7Q4B - chains C and G of the 10 polymer chains in the assembly; structure by electron microscopy, 2.50 A resolution.

[Chain C (and G)]
Protein: Amyloid-beta precursor protein
Source organism: Homo sapiens
Notes: chain G of this document is another copy of the same molecule, construct and numbering; everything in this record applies to it too
UniProt: P05067 (A4_HUMAN); residues 1-42 here correspond to UniProt positions 672-713 (UniProt number = residue number + 671)
Chain sequence (42 residues; numbered 1 to 42; the number before each row is that of its first residue):
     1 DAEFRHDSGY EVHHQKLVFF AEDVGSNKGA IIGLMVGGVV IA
Unresolved in the structure: 1-8

[How chain C and chain G interact]
Pairs across the interface (72):
  G9(C) - G9(G)
  G9(C) - Y10(G)  hydrogen bond (backbone-backbone)
  Y10(C) - Y10(G)  hydrophobic
  E11(C) - Y10(G)  hydrogen bond (backbone-backbone)
  E11(C) - E11(G)
  E11(C) - V12(G)  hydrogen bond (backbone-backbone)
  V12(C) - V12(G)
  H13(C) - E11(G)  salt bridge
  H13(C) - V12(G)  hydrogen bond (backbone-backbone)
  H13(C) - H13(G)
  H13(C) - H14(G)  hydrogen bond (backbone-backbone)
  H14(C) - H14(G)  hydrogen bond (backbone-backbone)
  H14(C) - Q15(G)
  Q15(C) - V12(G)  hydrogen bond (side chain-backbone)
  Q15(C) - H13(G)
  Q15(C) - Q15(G)  hydrogen bond
  K16(C) - Q15(G)  hydrogen bond (backbone-backbone)
  K16(C) - K16(G)
  K16(C) - L17(G)  hydrogen bond (backbone-backbone)
  L17(C) - L17(G)
  V18(C) - L17(G)  hydrogen bond (backbone-backbone)
  V18(C) - V18(G)
  V18(C) - F19(G)  hydrogen bond (backbone-backbone)
  F19(C) - F19(G)
  F19(C) - F20(G)  hydrogen bond (backbone-backbone)
  F20(C) - F20(G)  hydrophobic
  F20(C) - I31(G)  hydrophobic
  A21(C) - F20(G)  hydrogen bond (backbone-backbone)
  A21(C) - A21(G)
  E22(C) - A21(G)
  E22(C) - E22(G)
  E22(C) - D23(G)
  D23(C) - D23(G)  hydrogen bond (backbone-side chain)
  D23(C) - V24(G)  hydrogen bond (backbone-backbone)
  V24(C) - V24(G)
  G25(C) - V24(G)  hydrogen bond (backbone-backbone)
  G25(C) - G25(G)
  G25(C) - S26(G)  hydrogen bond (backbone-backbone)
  S26(C) - S26(G)
  N27(C) - N27(G)  hydrogen bond
  K28(C) - N27(G)  hydrogen bond (backbone-backbone)
  G29(C) - N27(G)  hydrogen bond (backbone-backbone)
  G29(C) - K28(G)
  G29(C) - G29(G)
  A30(C) - N27(G)
  A30(C) - G29(G)  hydrogen bond (backbone-backbone)
  A30(C) - A30(G)
  A30(C) - I31(G)  hydrogen bond (backbone-backbone)
  I31(C) - N27(G)
  I31(C) - I31(G)  hydrophobic
  I32(C) - I31(G)  hydrogen bond (backbone-backbone)
  I32(C) - I32(G)
  I32(C) - G33(G)  hydrogen bond (backbone-backbone)
  G33(C) - G33(G)  hydrogen bond (backbone-backbone)
  G33(C) - L34(G)  hydrogen bond (backbone-backbone)
  L34(C) - L34(G)
  M35(C) - L34(G)  hydrogen bond (backbone-backbone)
  M35(C) - M35(G)  hydrophobic
  M35(C) - V36(G)  hydrogen bond (backbone-backbone)
  V36(C) - V36(G)
  G37(C) - V36(G)  hydrogen bond (backbone-backbone)
  G37(C) - G38(G)
  G38(C) - G38(G)
  G38(C) - V39(G)  hydrogen bond (backbone-backbone)
  V39(C) - V39(G)
  V40(C) - V39(G)  hydrogen bond (backbone-backbone)
  V40(C) - V40(G)
  V40(C) - I41(G)  hydrogen bond (backbone-backbone)
  I41(C) - I41(G)  hydrophobic
  A42(C) - K28(G)
  A42(C) - G29(G)
  A42(C) - I41(G)  hydrogen bond (backbone-backbone)
Other interface residues (no listed pair), chain G (33 interface residues in all): A42

[Summary]
Chain C and chain G form an interface of 34 and 33 residues respectively, with 34 hydrogen bonds and 1 salt
bridge. Among the polar pairs are H13(C)-E11(G), Q15(C)-V12(G) and Q15(C)-Q15(G).
Both chains are Amyloid-beta precursor protein (Homo sapiens). Entry 7Q4B (Type I beta-amyloid 42 Filaments
from Human Brain) was determined by electron microscopy (same publication as 7Q4M).
